PDB entry 5XI7 | X-ray diffraction, 2.99 A resolution | chains B and C of the 6 polymer chains in the assembly

== Chain B ==
Name: Tubulin beta chain
Organism: Sus barbatus
Reference sequence: A0A0R4I995 (A0A0R4I995_SUSBA); residue numbers follow UniProt; this construct covers 1-445
Chain sequence (445 residues; row label = number of the first residue in the row):
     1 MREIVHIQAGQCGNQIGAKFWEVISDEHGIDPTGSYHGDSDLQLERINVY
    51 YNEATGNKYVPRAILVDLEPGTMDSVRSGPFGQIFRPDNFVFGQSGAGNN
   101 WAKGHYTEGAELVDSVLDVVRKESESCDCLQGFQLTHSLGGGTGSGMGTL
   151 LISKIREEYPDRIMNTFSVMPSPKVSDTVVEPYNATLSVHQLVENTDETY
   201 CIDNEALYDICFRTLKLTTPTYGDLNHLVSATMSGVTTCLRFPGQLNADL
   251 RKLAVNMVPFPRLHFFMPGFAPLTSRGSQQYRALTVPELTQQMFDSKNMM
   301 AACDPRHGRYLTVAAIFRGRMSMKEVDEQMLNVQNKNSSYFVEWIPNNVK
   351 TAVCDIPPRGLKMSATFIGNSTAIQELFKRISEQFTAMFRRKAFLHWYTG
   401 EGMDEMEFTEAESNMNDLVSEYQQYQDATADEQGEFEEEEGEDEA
Unresolved in the structure: 276-279, 429-445
Metal / ion sites: Mg2+: Gln11 (together with GDP); Ca2+ near Glu111 (its only coordinating residue here)
Small-molecule neighbours:
  - GDP (guanosine-5'-diphosphate): Ala9, Gly10, Gln11, Cys12, Gln15, Ile16, Asp67, Asn99, Ser138, Gly140, Gly141, Gly142, Thr143, Gly144, Val169, Pro171, Val175, Asp177, Glu181, Asn204, Leu207, Tyr222, Leu225, Asn226
  - PO7 ((6Z)-3-[[2,5-bis(fluoranyl)phenyl]methylidene]-6-[(4-tert-butyl-1H-imidazol-5-yl)methylidene]piperazine-2,5-dione): Ile4, Tyr50, Gln134, Asn165, Phe167, Glu198, Tyr200, Val236, Thr237, Cys239, Leu240, Leu250, Leu253, Met257, Ala314, Ala315, Ile316, Lys350, Thr351, Ala352, Ile368

== Chain C ==
Name: Tubulin alpha chain
Organism: Sus barbatus
Reference sequence: A0A0R4I993 (A0A0R4I993_SUSBA); residues 1-450 here = UniProt positions 1-450
Chain sequence (450 residues; each row starts with the number of its first residue):
     1 MRECISIHVGQAGVQIGNACWELYCLEHGIQPDGQMPSDKTIGGGDDSFN
    51 TFFSETGAGKHVPRAVFVDLEPTVIDEVRTGTYRQLFHPEQLITGKEDAA
   101 NNYARGHYTIGKEIIDLVLDRIRKLADQCTGLQGFLVFHSFGGGTGSGFT
   151 SLLMERLSVDYGKKSKLEFSIYPAPQVSTAVVEPYNSILTTHTTLEHSDC
   201 AFMVDNEAIYDICRRNLDIERPTYTNLNRLISQIVSSITASLRFDGALNV
   251 DLTEFQTNLVPYPRIHFPLATYAPVISAEKAYHEQLSVAEITNACFEPAN
   301 QMVKCDPRHGKYMACCLLYRGDVVPKDVNAAIATIKTKRSIQFVDWCPTG
   351 FKVGINYQPPTVVPGGDLAKVQRAVCMLSNTTAIAEAWARLDHKFDLMYA
   401 KRAFVHWYVGEGMEEGEFSEAREDMAALEKDYEEVGVDSVEGEGEEEGEE
Unresolved in the structure: 441-450
Metal / ion sites: Ca2+: Asp39, Thr41, Gly44, Glu55
Small-molecule neighbours: GTP (guanosine-5'-triphosphate): Gly10, Gln11, Ala12, Gln15, Ile16, Asp69, Asp98, Ala99, Ala100, Asn101, Ser140, Gly142, Gly143, Gly144, Thr145, Gly146, Ile171, Pro173, Val177, Ser178, Glu183, Asn206, Tyr224, Leu227, Asn228, Ile231

== How chain B and chain C interact ==
Residue-residue contacts (36):
  Gln94(B) with Met1(C)
  Ser95(B) with Arg2(C)
  Asn99(B) with Glu254(C)
  Asp177(B) with Glu254(C); Lys352(C), hydrogen bond (backbone-side chain)
  Thr178(B) with Glu254(C); Asn258(C)
  Val179(B) with Asn258(C), hydrogen bond (backbone-side chain); Pro348(C), hydrophobic
  Thr219(B) with Pro325(C); Lys326(C)
  Ala387(B) with Trp346(C)
  Met388(B) with Trp346(C)
  Arg390(B) with Asp345(C), salt bridge; Ser439(C)
  Arg391(B) with Tyr262(C), hydrogen bond (backbone-side chain); Trp346(C); Glu434(C), hydrogen bond (side chain-backbone); Val435(C); Val437(C), hydrogen bond (side chain-backbone); Asp438(C); Ser439(C), hydrogen bond
  Lys392(B) with Tyr262(C)
  Ala393(B) with Tyr262(C); Trp346(C), hydrophobic
  Phe394(B) with Thr257(C); Asn258(C); Val260(C); Pro261(C), hydrogen bond (backbone-backbone); Trp346(C), hydrophobic
  His396(B) with Val260(C), hydrogen bond (side chain-backbone); Pro261(C); Pro263(C)
  Trp397(B) with Gln256(C); Thr257(C), hydrogen bond (side chain-backbone); Val260(C), hydrogen bond (side chain-backbone)
Other interface residues (no listed pair), chain B (18 interface residues in all): Val180, Thr218
Other interface residues (no listed pair), chain C (23 interface residues in all): Asn329, Cys347

== Summary ==
18 residues of chain B and 23 residues of chain C are in contact; the contacts include 10 hydrogen bonds and 1
salt bridge. Polar pairs include Arg390(B)-Asp345(C), Asp177(B)-Lys352(C) and Val179(B)-Asn258(C). Bound to
chain B: GDP and compound PO7. Ligands of chain C: GTP.
Chain B is Tubulin beta chain and chain C is Tubulin alpha chain, both from Sus barbatus; the structure,
Crystal structure of T2R-TTL bound with PO-7, was determined by X-ray diffraction.
